8OHZ - chains V and W of the 28 polymer chains in the assembly; structure by X-ray diffraction, 2.65 A resolution.

[Chain V]
Name: Proteasome subunit beta type-2
From: Saccharomyces cerevisiae
Notes: EC 3.4.25.1
UniProtKB: P25043 (PSB2_YEAST); residues 1-232 here correspond to UniProt positions 30-261 (UniProt number = residue number + 29)
Amino-acid sequence (232 residues; row label = number of the first residue in the row):
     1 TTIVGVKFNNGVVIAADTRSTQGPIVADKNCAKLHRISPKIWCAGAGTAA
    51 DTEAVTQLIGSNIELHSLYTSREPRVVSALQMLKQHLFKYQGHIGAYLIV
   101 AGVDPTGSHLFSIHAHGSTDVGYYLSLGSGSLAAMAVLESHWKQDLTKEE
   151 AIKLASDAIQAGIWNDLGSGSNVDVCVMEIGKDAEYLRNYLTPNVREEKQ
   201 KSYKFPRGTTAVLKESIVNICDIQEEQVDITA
Disordered / not traced: 227-232
Glycans and other covalent adducts: compound VOT linked to Thr-1
Metal / ion sites: Mg2+: Ile-163, Asp-166, Ser-169 (shared with 1 residue of chain L)
Small-molecule neighbours: VOT ((2S,3R)-2-[2-[4-[2-(4-ethylphenyl)hydrazinyl]phenyl]ethanoylamino]-N-[(5S,8S,10S)-5-methyl-10-oxidanyl-2,7-bis(oxidanylidene)-1,6-diazacyclododec-8-yl]-3-oxidanyl-butanamide): Arg-19, Ser-20, Thr-21, Gln-22, Ala-27, Lys-33, Gly-45, Ala-46, Gly-47, Thr-48, Ala-49, Gly-128, Ser-129
Curated features (UniProtKB/Swiss-Prot):
  - active site: Thr-1 (Nucleophile)

[Chain W]
Name: Proteasome subunit beta type-3
From: Saccharomyces cerevisiae
UniProtKB: P25451 (PSB3_YEAST); residues 0-204 here correspond to UniProt positions 1-205 (UniProt number = residue number + 1)
Amino-acid sequence (205 residues; row label = number of the first residue in the row; numbering starts at 0):
     0 MSDPSSINGGIVVAMTGKDCVAIACDLRLGSQSLGVSNKFEKIFHYGHVF
    50 LGITGLATDVTTLNEMFRYKTNLYKLKEERAIEPETFTQLVSSSLYERRF
   100 GPYFVGPVVAGINSKSGKPFIAGFDLIGCIDEAKDFIVSGTASDQLFGMC
   150 ESLYEPNLEPEDLFETISQALLNAADRDALSGWGAVVYIIKKDEVVKRYL
   200 KMRQD
Disordered / not traced: 0
Metal / ion sites: Mg2+: Asp-204 (shared with 3 residues of chain K)
Small-molecule neighbours: VOT ((2S,3R)-2-[2-[4-[2-(4-ethylphenyl)hydrazinyl]phenyl]ethanoylamino]-N-[(5S,8S,10S)-5-methyl-10-oxidanyl-2,7-bis(oxidanylidene)-1,6-diazacyclododec-8-yl]-3-oxidanyl-butanamide): Arg-98, Phe-99, Pro-101, Asp-124, Leu-125, Ile-126, Cys-128
Curated features (UniProtKB/Swiss-Prot):
  - modified residue: Ser-30 (Phosphoserine)
  - cross-link: Lys-69 (Glycyl lysine isopeptide (Lys-Gly) (interchain with G-Cter in ubiquitin))

[How chain V and chain W interact]
Contacting residue pairs - 64 pairs, chain V then chain W:
  Gln-22(V) with Asp-124(W)
  Ile-25(V) with Asp-143(W); Phe-146(W), hydrophobic
  Val-26(V) with Phe-146(W)
  Ala-27(V) with Asp-130(W)
  Asp-28(V) with Asp-130(W); Glu-131(W)
  Lys-29(V) with Glu-150(W), salt bridge
  Ala-49(V) with Cys-128(W), hydrophobic
  Ala-50(V) with Tyr-95(W); Ile-126(W), hydrophobic; Cys-128(W), hydrophobic
  Asp-51(V) with Tyr-95(W), hydrogen bond; Arg-98(W), salt bridge
  Ala-54(V) with Tyr-95(W)
  Tyr-90(V) with Phe-99(W), hydrophobic
  His-93(V) with Arg-98(W); Phe-99(W)
  Ile-94(V) with Phe-99(W), hydrophobic
  Arg-196(V) with Glu-150(W), salt bridge
  Lys-199(V) with Ser-151(W), hydrogen bond (side chain-backbone); Tyr-153(W)
  Ser-202(V) with Glu-154(W), hydrogen bond
  Tyr-203(V) with Ser-151(W); Leu-152(W), hydrophobic
  Lys-204(V) with Glu-154(W); Asp-161(W)
  Phe-205(V) with Leu-152(W), hydrophobic; Glu-164(W); Gln-168(W)
  Arg-207(V) with Glu-160(W); Asp-161(W), salt bridge
  Gly-208(V) with Glu-164(W), hydrogen bond (backbone-side chain)
  Thr-209(V) with Glu-164(W), hydrogen bond (backbone-side chain); Gln-168(W)
  Thr-210(V) with Glu-164(W), hydrogen bond (backbone-side chain); Ser-167(W); Gln-168(W), hydrogen bond; Leu-199(W)
  Ala-211(V) with Leu-199(W); Lys-200(W), hydrogen bond (backbone-backbone)
  Val-212(V) with Phe-163(W), hydrophobic; Tyr-198(W)
  Leu-213(V) with Tyr-198(W), hydrogen bond (backbone-backbone); Leu-199(W); Lys-200(W)
  Lys-214(V) with Arg-197(W); Tyr-198(W), hydrogen bond (backbone-backbone)
  Glu-215(V) with Val-195(W); Lys-196(W); Arg-197(W), salt bridge
  Ser-216(V) with Val-195(W); Lys-196(W), hydrogen bond (backbone-backbone)
  Ile-217(V) with Glu-193(W); Val-194(W)
  Val-218(V) with His-44(W); Tyr-187(W), hydrophobic; Val-194(W), hydrogen bond (backbone-backbone); Lys-196(W)
  Asn-219(V) with His-44(W)
  Ile-220(V) with Gly-46(W); Phe-49(W), hydrophobic; Val-194(W), hydrophobic
  Asp-222(V) with Lys-74(W), salt bridge
Other interface residues (no listed pair), chain V (36 interface residues in all): Thr-48, Pro-206
Other interface residues (no listed pair), chain W (41 interface residues in all): His-47, Asp-134, Leu-157, Glu-158, Thr-165, Leu-171, Asp-192

[In short]
The interface between chain V and chain W involves 36 residues on one side and 41 on the other, with 12
hydrogen bonds and 6 salt bridges. Polar pairs include Lys-29(V)/Glu-150(W), Asp-51(V)/Arg-98(W) and
Arg-196(V)/Glu-150(W). Chain W binds compound VOT.
Here chain V is Proteasome subunit beta type-2 and chain W is Proteasome subunit beta type-3, both from
Saccharomyces cerevisiae. Entry 8OHZ (Yeast 20S proteasome in complex with a photoswitchable cepafungin
derivative (transCep1)) was determined by X-ray diffraction together with 8OI1 from the same study.
